PDB entry 6YLL | X-ray diffraction, 2.89 A resolution | chain A

[Chain A]
Name: Mitogen-activated protein kinase 6
Source organism: Homo sapiens
Notes: EC 2.7.11.24
UniProt: Q16659 (MK06_HUMAN); numbering as in UniProt (aligned over 9-327)
Chain sequence (319 residues; each row starts with the number of its first residue):
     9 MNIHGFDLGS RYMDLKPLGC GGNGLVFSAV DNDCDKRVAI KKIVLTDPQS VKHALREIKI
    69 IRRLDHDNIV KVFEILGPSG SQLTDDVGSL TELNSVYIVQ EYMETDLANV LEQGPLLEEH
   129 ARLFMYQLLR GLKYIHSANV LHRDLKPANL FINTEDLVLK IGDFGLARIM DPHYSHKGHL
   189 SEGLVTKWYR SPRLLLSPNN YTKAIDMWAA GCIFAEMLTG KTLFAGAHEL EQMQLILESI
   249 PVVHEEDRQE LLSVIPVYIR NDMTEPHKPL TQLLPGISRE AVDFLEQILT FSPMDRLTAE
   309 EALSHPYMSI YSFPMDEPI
Not modelled in the structure: 9-13, 27-28, 94-98, 179-186, 322-327
Construct notes: engineered mutation Val290 (Leu in Q16659)
Ligand contacts: OYB (N4-[3-(4-methoxyphenyl)-[1,2,3]triazolo[4,5-d]pyrimidin-5-yl]cyclohexane-1,4-diamine): Leu26, Asn31, Val34, Ala47, Val78, Gln108, Glu109, Tyr110, Met111, Glu112, Thr113, Asp114, Phe159
Swiss-Prot annotation at these positions:
  - motif: Ser189 to Gly191 (SEG motif)
  - active site: Asp152 (Proton acceptor)
  - binding site (ATP): Leu26 to Val34, Lys49
  - modified residue: Ser189 (Phosphoserine)
  - natural variant: Val290 (L290V: this construct carries the variant)

[In short]
Ligands of chain A: compound OYB. From UniProt: active-site residue Asp152 and 10 ATP-binding residues.
Chain A is Mitogen-activated protein kinase 6 (Homo sapiens); the structure, Biochemical, Cellular and
Structural Characterization of Novel ERK3 Inhibitors, was determined by X-ray diffraction (same publication as
6YKY and 6YLC).
